8S9T - chains A and F of the 6 polymer chains in the assembly; structure by electron microscopy, 2.52 A resolution.

Chain A:
Molecule: Cas7-Cas5-Cas11
From: Synechocystis sp. PCC 6803
UniProtKB: Q6ZED2 (Q6ZED2_SYNY3); residue numbers follow UniProt; this construct covers 1-791
Sequence (791 residues; row label = number of the first residue in the row):
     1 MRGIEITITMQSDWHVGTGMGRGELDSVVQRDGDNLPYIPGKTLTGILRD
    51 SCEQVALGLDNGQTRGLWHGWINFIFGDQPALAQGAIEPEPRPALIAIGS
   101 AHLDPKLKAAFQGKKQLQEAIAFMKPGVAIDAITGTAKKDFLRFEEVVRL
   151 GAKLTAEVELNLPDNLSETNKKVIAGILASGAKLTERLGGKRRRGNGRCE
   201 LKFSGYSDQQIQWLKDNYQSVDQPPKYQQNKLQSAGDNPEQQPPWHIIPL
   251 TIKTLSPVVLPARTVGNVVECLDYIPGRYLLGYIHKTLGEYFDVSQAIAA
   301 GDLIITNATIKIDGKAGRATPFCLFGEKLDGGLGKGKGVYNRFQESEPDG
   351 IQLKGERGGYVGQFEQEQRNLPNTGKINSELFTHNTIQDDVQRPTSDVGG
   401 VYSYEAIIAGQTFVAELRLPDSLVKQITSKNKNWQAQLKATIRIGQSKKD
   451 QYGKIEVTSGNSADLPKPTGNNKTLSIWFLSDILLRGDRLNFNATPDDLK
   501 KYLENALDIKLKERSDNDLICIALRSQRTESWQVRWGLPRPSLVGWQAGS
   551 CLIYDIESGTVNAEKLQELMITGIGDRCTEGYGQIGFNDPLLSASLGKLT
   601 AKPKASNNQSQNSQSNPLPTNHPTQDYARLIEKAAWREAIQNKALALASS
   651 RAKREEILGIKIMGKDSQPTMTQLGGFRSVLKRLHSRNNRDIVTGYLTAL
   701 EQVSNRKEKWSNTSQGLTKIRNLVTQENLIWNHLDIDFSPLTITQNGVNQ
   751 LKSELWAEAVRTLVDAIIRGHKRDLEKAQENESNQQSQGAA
Disordered / not traced: 604-614, 781-791
From the paper describing this entry:
  - mutagenesis - D26A, R678A, R769A: abolished catalytic activity
  - catalytic residues: Asp140, Arg706, Arg769, Arg773 (from molecular simulation)
  - catalytic residues: Arg678 (proposed by the authors, not directly observed)

Chain F:
Molecule: Crispr RNA
From: Synechocystis sp. PCC 6803
Sequence (37 nucleotides; each row starts with the number of its first residue):
     1 ACUGAAACUGUAGUAGAACCAAUCGGGGUCGUCAAUA

Chain A / chain F interface:
Residue-residue contacts (119; chain A residue first):
  His15(A) with G10(F), phosphate contact
  Val16(A) with G10(F), phosphate contact
  Gly17(A) with U9(F), sugar contact; G10(F), hydrogen bond to the phosphate
  Thr18(A) with U9(F), base contact
  Gly19(A) with U9(F), hydrogen bond to the sugar; G10(F), base contact
  Lys42(A) with C8(F), sugar contact; U9(F), phosphate contact
  Thr43(A) with C8(F), hydrogen bond to the phosphate; U9(F), hydrogen bond to the phosphate
  Gly46(A) with C8(F), sugar contact
  Ile47(A) with C8(F), base contact
  Arg49(A) with A6(F), hydrogen bond to the phosphate; A7(F), salt bridge to the phosphate
  Asp50(A) with C8(F), hydrogen bond to the base
  Phe76(A) with A6(F), sugar contact
  Asp78(A) with A6(F), hydrogen bond to the sugar
  Gln79(A) with A6(F), sugar contact; A7(F), sugar contact
  Pro80(A) with A5(F), base contact; A6(F), sugar contact
  Pro91(A) with G4(F), base contact; A5(F), sugar contact
  Arg92(A) with A5(F), sugar contact
  Pro93(A) with A5(F), phosphate contact; A6(F), phosphate contact
  Ala94(A) with A6(F), hydrogen bond to the phosphate
  Pro126(A) with A15(F), phosphate contact
  Gly127(A) with A15(F), phosphate contact
  Val128(A) with G13(F), hydrogen bond to the sugar; U14(F), sugar contact; A15(F), hydrogen bond to the phosphate
  Ala129(A) with G13(F), phosphate contact; U14(F), phosphate contact
  Ile130(A) with U14(F), hydrogen bond to the phosphate
  Gly135(A) with G16(F), sugar contact; A17(F), sugar contact
  Thr136(A) with G16(F), sugar contact; A17(F), sugar contact
  Ala137(A) with G16(F), hydrogen bond to the sugar
  Phe141(A) with G13(F), base contact
  Leu142(A) with A15(F), base contact
  Arg143(A) with G13(F), hydrogen bond to the sugar
  Gly189(A) with G10(F), sugar contact
  Gly190(A) with G10(F), hydrogen bond to the phosphate; U11(F), phosphate contact
  Lys191(A) with U11(F), hydrogen bond to the phosphate; A12(F), salt bridge to the phosphate; G13(F), salt bridge to the phosphate
  Arg192(A) with C8(F), hydrogen bond to the base; U11(F), phosphate contact
  Arg193(A) with G10(F), phosphate contact; U11(F), salt bridge to the phosphate; A12(F), phosphate contact
  Arg194(A) with A12(F), phosphate contact; G13(F), salt bridge to the phosphate
  Leu232(A) with C2(F), base contact
  Pro261(A) with G4(F), phosphate contact
  Arg278(A) with U3(F), sugar contact; G4(F), salt bridge to the phosphate
  Tyr279(A) with U3(F), phosphate contact; G4(F), hydrogen bond to the phosphate
  Leu281(A) with C2(F), sugar contact
  Gly282(A) with U3(F), base contact
  His285(A) with C2(F), base contact
  Ser295(A) with C2(F), hydrogen bond to the base
  Ile298(A) with A1(F), sugar contact; C2(F), base contact
  Ala299(A) with A1(F), base contact
  Thr383(A) with U9(F), base contact
  His384(A) with U9(F), salt bridge to the phosphate
  Asn385(A) with A7(F), hydrogen bond to the sugar; C8(F), hydrogen bond to the sugar; U9(F), hydrogen bond to the sugar; G10(F), hydrogen bond to the sugar
  Thr386(A) with A7(F), hydrogen bond to the base; C8(F), phosphate contact
  Ile387(A) with C8(F), hydrogen bond to the phosphate; G10(F), sugar contact
  Gln392(A) with C8(F), hydrogen bond to the base; G10(F), sugar contact; U11(F), sugar contact
  Arg393(A) with G10(F), sugar contact; U11(F), sugar contact
  Pro394(A) with G10(F), sugar contact
  Asp397(A) with G10(F), base contact
  Val401(A) with U9(F), base contact
  Tyr402(A) with A7(F), stacking on the base
  Tyr404(A) with A6(F), base contact; A7(F), hydrogen bond to the base
  Arg443(A) with U3(F), base contact
  Ile444(A) with U3(F), base contact
  Gly445(A) with U3(F), hydrogen bond to the base; G4(F), phosphate contact; A5(F), phosphate contact
  Gln446(A) with G4(F), phosphate contact; A5(F), phosphate contact; A6(F), base contact
  Ser447(A) with A5(F), hydrogen bond to the phosphate
  Lys448(A) with U3(F), hydrogen bond to the sugar; G4(F), phosphate contact; A5(F), salt bridge to the phosphate
  Lys449(A) with A6(F), phosphate contact; A7(F), salt bridge to the phosphate
  Trp532(A) with U3(F), phosphate contact; G4(F), stacking on the base
  Gln533(A) with C2(F), hydrogen bond to the phosphate; U3(F), phosphate contact
  Val534(A) with U3(F), hydrogen bond to the phosphate; G4(F), sugar contact
  Arg535(A) with C2(F), hydrogen bond to the sugar
  Arg540(A) with C2(F), salt bridge to the phosphate
  Asp576(A) with A1(F), base contact
  Arg577(A) with A1(F), phosphate contact; C2(F), salt bridge to the phosphate
  Thr579(A) with A1(F), sugar contact
  Glu580(A) with A1(F), phosphate contact; C2(F), phosphate contact
Interface residues without a listed pair, chain A (80 interface residues in all): Gln30, Gly77, Ala81, Tyr283, Asp450, Lys772
Interface residues without a listed pair, chain F (18 interface residues in all): A21

In short:
The interface between chain A and chain F involves 80 residues on one side and 18 on the other; the contacts
include 32 hydrogen bonds, 11 salt bridges and 2 aromatic stacking contacts. Polar pairs include
Asp50(A)-C8(F), Arg192(A)-C8(F) and Ser295(A)-C2(F). The paper reports catalytic residues Asp140(A), Arg706(A)
and Arg769(A) among others; D26A, R678A and R769A of chain A abolish catalytic activity.
Chain A is Cas7-Cas5-Cas11 and chain F is Crispr RNA, both from Synechocystis sp. PCC 6803; the structure,
CRISPR-Cas type III-D effector complex, was determined by electron microscopy (same publication as 8S9U, 8S9V
and 8S9X).
